Entry 8SPU (electron microscopy, 2.80 A resolution); this record covers chains I and C of the 13 polymer chains in the assembly.

# Chain I
Molecule: 168-nt DNA strand
Sequence (168 nucleotides; numbered 1 to 168; the number before each row is that of its first residue):
     1 ATCAGCAGGGAGAAGGAGCGCCTCCCCATGTGGGACCTGGAGAAACAGAG
    51 GGTGGAGGGAGCATAGAGAGTCTGTTCTAAGCTGCAAAGCAAAGGCCTGG
   101 CGACCTAGGAGACCATGGAGTTCCAGAAAGTGATAGTTATGCAGAGCGAA
   151 TGGAGGGAATCAGCACGC
Disordered / not traced: 1-16, 166-168

# Chain C
Name: Histone H2A type 2-C
From: Homo sapiens
UniProtKB: Q16777 (H2A2C_HUMAN); residues 0-128 here correspond to UniProt positions 1-129 (UniProt number = residue number + 1)
Sequence (129 residues; numbered 0 to 128; the number before each row is that of its first residue; numbering starts at 0):
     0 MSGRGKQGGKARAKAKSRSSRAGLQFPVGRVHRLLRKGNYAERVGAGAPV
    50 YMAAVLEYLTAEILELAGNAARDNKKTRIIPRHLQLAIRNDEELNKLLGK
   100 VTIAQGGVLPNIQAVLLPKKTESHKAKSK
Disordered / not traced: 0-11, 119-128
UniProt features mapped onto this chain:
  - modified residue: Ser1 (N-acetylserine), Arg3 (Citrulline), Lys5 (N6-(2-hydroxyisobutyryl)lysine), Lys9 (N6-(2-hydroxyisobutyryl)lysine), Lys13 (N6-(beta-hydroxybutyryl)lysine), Lys36 (N6-(2-hydroxyisobutyryl)lysine), Lys74 (N6-(2-hydroxyisobutyryl)lysine), Lys75 (N6-(2-hydroxyisobutyryl)lysine), Lys95 (N6-(2-hydroxyisobutyryl)lysine), Lys99 (N6-glutaryllysine), Gln104 (N5-methylglutamine), Lys118 (N6-(2-hydroxyisobutyryl)lysine), Lys119 (N6-crotonyllysine), Thr120 (Phosphothreonine), Ser122 (Phosphoserine), Lys124 (N6-crotonyllysine)
  - cross-link (Glycyl lysine isopeptide (Lys-Gly)): Lys13 (interchain with G-Cter in ubiquitin), Lys15 (interchain with G-Cter in ubiquitin), Lys119 (interchain with G-Cter in ubiquitin)

# How chain I and chain C interact
Pairs across the interface - 11 pairs, chain I then chain C:
  DT38(I) - Arg77(C)  sugar contact
  DG48(I) - Arg29(C)  phosphate contact
  DG48(I) - Arg32(C)  salt bridge to the phosphate
  DA49(I) - Ala14(C)  phosphate contact
  DA49(I) - Lys15(C)  phosphate contact
  DA49(I) - Ser16(C)  phosphate contact
  DA49(I) - Arg17(C)  salt bridge to the phosphate
  DG50(I) - Ala14(C)  phosphate contact
  DG50(I) - Lys15(C)  hydrogen bond to the phosphate
  DG50(I) - Arg20(C)  salt bridge to the phosphate
  DG57(I) - Arg42(C)  sugar contact
Also at the interface, not in a pair above, chain C (12 interface residues in all): Ala12, Gly28, Glu41

# Overview
The interface between chain I and chain C involves 5 residues on one side and 12 on the other; the contacts
include 1 hydrogen bond and 3 salt bridges. Polar pairs include DG50(I)-Lys15(C), DG48(I)-Arg32(C) and
DA49(I)-Arg17(C).
Here chain I is a 168-nt DNA strand and chain C is Histone H2A type 2-C (Homo sapiens). Entry 8SPU (Structure
of ESRRB nucleosome bound OCT4 at site c) was determined by electron microscopy, deposited together with 7U0G,
7U0I, 7U0J, 8DK5 and 8SPS.
